Entry 5BKG (electron microscopy, 3.80 A resolution); this record covers chains A and B of the 5 polymer chains in the assembly.

[Chain A (and B)]
Molecule: Glycine receptor subunit alpha-2
Organism: Homo sapiens
Notes: engineered mutation(s): second cytoplasmic domain deleted; chain B of this document is another copy of the same molecule, construct and numbering; everything in this record applies to it too
Reference sequence: P23416 (GLRA2_HUMAN); residues 1-425 here correspond to UniProt positions 28-452 (UniProt number = residue number + 27)
Sequence (364 residues; numbered 1 to 425; 61 numbers in that range are skipped by the numbering (no residue carries them; nothing is unmodelled there); the number before each row is that of its first residue):
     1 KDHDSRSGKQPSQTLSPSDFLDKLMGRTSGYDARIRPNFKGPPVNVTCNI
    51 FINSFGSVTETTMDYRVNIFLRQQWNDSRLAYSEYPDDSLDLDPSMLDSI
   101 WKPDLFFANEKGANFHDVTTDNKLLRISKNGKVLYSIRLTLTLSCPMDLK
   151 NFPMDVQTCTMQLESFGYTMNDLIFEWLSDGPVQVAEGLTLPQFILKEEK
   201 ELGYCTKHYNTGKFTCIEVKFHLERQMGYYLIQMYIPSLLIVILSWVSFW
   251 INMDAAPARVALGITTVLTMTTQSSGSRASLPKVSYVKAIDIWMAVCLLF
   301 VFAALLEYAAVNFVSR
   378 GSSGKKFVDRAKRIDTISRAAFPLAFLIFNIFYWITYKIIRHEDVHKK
Not modelled in the structure: 1-14, 378-382, 419-425
Construct notes: linker (378-381)
Disulfides: Cys145-Cys159, Cys205-Cys216
Covalently attached groups: N-acetylglucosamine (NAG) linked to Asn45, Asn76
Small-molecule neighbours:
  - glycine (GLY), molecule 1: Phe70, Arg72, Leu124, Ser136
  - glycine (GLY), molecule 2: Phe166, Tyr209, Thr211, Phe214
Swiss-Prot annotation at these positions:
  - binding site (glycine): Arg72, Ser136, Thr211
  - binding site (strychnine): Arg72
  - binding site (Zn(2+)): Glu199, Glu201, His222
  - site: Leu268 (Important for obstruction of the ion pore in the closed conformation)
  - glycosylation (N-linked (GlcNAc...) asparagine): Asn45, Asn76

[Chain A / chain B interface]
Contacting residue pairs (86):
  Asp32(A) - Ser18(B)  hydrogen bond
  Arg34(A) - Ser18(B)
  Arg34(A) - Asp22(B)  salt bridge
  Arg34(A) - Asp93(B)
  Arg34(A) - Ser95(B)
  Arg34(A) - Met96(B)
  Ile35(A) - Leu21(B)  hydrophobic
  Phe39(A) - Pro17(B)  hydrophobic
  Phe39(A) - Tyr85(B)  hydrophobic
  Lys40(A) - Asp87(B)
  Lys102(A) - Thr119(B)
  Lys102(A) - Thr120(B)
  Pro103(A) - Thr119(B)
  Pro103(A) - Thr120(B)  hydrogen bond (backbone-side chain)
  Asp104(A) - Thr120(B)
  Asp104(A) - Asp121(B)
  Leu105(A) - Val118(B)
  Leu105(A) - Thr119(B)  hydrogen bond (backbone-side chain)
  Phe106(A) - Phe70(B)  hydrophobic
  Phe106(A) - Asn122(B)
  Phe106(A) - Arg138(B)
  Phe107(A) - Arg138(B)  hydrogen bond (backbone-side chain)
  Ala108(A) - Asn53(B)
  Ala108(A) - Asn68(B)
  Ala108(A) - Arg138(B)
  Glu110(A) - Asn68(B)
  Glu110(A) - His116(B)  salt bridge
  Glu110(A) - Val118(B)
  Glu110(A) - Arg138(B)  salt bridge
  Lys111(A) - His116(B)
  Ala113(A) - Val118(B)  hydrophobic
  Phe115(A) - Asp117(B)
  Phe115(A) - Val118(B)  hydrophobic
  Phe115(A) - Thr119(B)
  Phe166(A) - Phe70(B)  hydrophobic
  Phe166(A) - Asn122(B)
  Phe166(A) - Lys123(B)
  Phe166(A) - Leu124(B)
  Phe166(A) - Ser136(B)
  Gly167(A) - Lys123(B)
  Gly167(A) - Leu124(B)
  Tyr168(A) - Asp93(B)  hydrogen bond
  Thr169(A) - Asp91(B)
  Thr169(A) - Arg126(B)
  Asp172(A) - Asp91(B)
  Tyr209(A) - Phe51(B)  hydrophobic
  Tyr209(A) - Phe70(B)
  Tyr209(A) - Arg72(B)
  Asn210(A) - Asn49(B)
  Asn210(A) - Arg72(B)
  Phe214(A) - Leu124(B)  hydrophobic
  Ala256(A) - Pro257(B)  hydrophobic
  Val260(A) - Pro257(B)
  Val260(A) - Ala261(B)  hydrophobic
  Ile264(A) - Ala261(B)  hydrophobic
  Ile264(A) - Thr265(B)
  Val267(A) - Thr265(B)
  Leu268(A) - Leu268(B)  hydrophobic
  Thr271(A) - Thr269(B)
  Arg278(A) - Tyr229(B)
  Arg278(A) - Gln233(B)
  Arg278(A) - Gly276(B)
  Pro282(A) - Tyr229(B)
  Lys283(A) - Pro192(B)
  Lys283(A) - Gln193(B)
  Lys283(A) - Tyr229(B)
  Val284(A) - Tyr229(B)
  Ser285(A) - Pro192(B)  hydrogen bond (side chain-backbone)
  Ser285(A) - Gln193(B)
  Ser285(A) - Gln226(B)  hydrogen bond
  Ser285(A) - Gly228(B)
  Ser285(A) - Tyr229(B)
  Ser285(A) - Ile232(B)
  Tyr286(A) - Ile232(B)
  Lys288(A) - Tyr229(B)
  Leu299(A) - Leu240(B)  hydrophobic
  Phe302(A) - Ile241(B)  hydrophobic
  Leu306(A) - Val247(B)  hydrophobic
  Tyr308(A) - Ala258(B)  hydrophobic
  Ala309(A) - Ile251(B)
  Asn312(A) - Asn252(B)  hydrogen bond (backbone-side chain)
  Asn312(A) - Ala255(B)
  Asn312(A) - Ala258(B)
  Phe313(A) - Ile251(B)  hydrophobic
  Phe313(A) - Asn252(B)  hydrogen bond (backbone-side chain)
  Arg316(A) - Asn252(B)
Also at the interface, not in a pair above, chain A (56 interface residues in all): Ala33, Leu71, Gly112, Tyr135, Ile137, Leu139, Ser144, Thr211, Val287, Asp291, Leu305
Also at the interface, not in a pair above, chain B (58 interface residues in all): Ser54, Arg66, Leu90, Leu92, Pro94, Ile137, Thr140, Gln184, Trp250, Thr272

[In short]
Chain A and chain B form an interface of 56 and 58 residues respectively; the contacts include 9 hydrogen
bonds and 3 salt bridges. Among the polar pairs are Arg34(A)-Asp22(B), Glu110(A)-His116(B) and
Glu110(A)-Arg138(B). Bound to chain A: glycine. Covalently linked N-acetylglucosamine: at Asn45(A) and
Asn76(A).
Chain A and chain B are both Glycine receptor subunit alpha-2 (Homo sapiens); the structure, Cyro-EM structure
of human Glycine Receptor alpha2-beta heteromer, glycine bound, (semi)open state, was determined by electron
microscopy together with 5BKF, 7KUY and 7L31 from the same study.
